1ZH0 - chain A; structure by X-ray diffraction, 1.90 A resolution.

Chain A:
Molecule: Tyrosyl-tRNA synthetase
Source organism: Methanocaldococcus jannaschii
Notes: EC 6.1.1.1
UniProt: Q57834 (SYY_METJA); residue numbers follow UniProt; this construct covers 1-306
Sequence (314 residues; row label = number of the first residue in the row):
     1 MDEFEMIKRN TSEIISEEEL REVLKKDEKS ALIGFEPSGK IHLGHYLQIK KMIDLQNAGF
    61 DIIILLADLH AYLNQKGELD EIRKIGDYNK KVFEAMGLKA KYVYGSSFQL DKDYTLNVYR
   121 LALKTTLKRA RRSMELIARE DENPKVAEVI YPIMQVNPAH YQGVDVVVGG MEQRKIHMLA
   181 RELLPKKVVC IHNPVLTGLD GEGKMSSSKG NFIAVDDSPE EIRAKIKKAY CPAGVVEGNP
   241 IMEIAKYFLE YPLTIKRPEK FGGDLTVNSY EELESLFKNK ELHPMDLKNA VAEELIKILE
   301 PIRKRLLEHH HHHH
Disordered / not traced: 308-314
Construct notes: engineered mutation Leu-32 (Tyr in Q57834), Ser-107 (Glu in Q57834), Pro-158 (Asp in Q57834), Ala-159 (Ile in Q57834), Gln-162 (Leu in Q57834), Val-167 (Ala in Q57834); cloning artifact (307-308); expression tag (309-314)
Curated features (UniProtKB/Swiss-Prot):
  - region (Interaction with t-RNA): Lys-228 to Cys-231, His-283 to Lys-288
  - motif: Pro-37 to His-45 ('HIGH' region), Lys-204 to Ser-208 ('KMSKS' region)
  - binding site (L-tyrosine): Glu-36, Gln-173
  - binding site (ATP): Ser-207
  - site: Asn-143 (Interaction with t-RNA)
Residues lining bound ligands: beta-(2-naphthyl)-alanine (NAL): Leu-32, Gly-34, Phe-35, Glu-36, Leu-65, Ala-67, His-70, Ile-137, Tyr-151, Gln-155, His-160, Tyr-161, Val-167, Gln-173, His-177
From the paper describing this entry:
  - binding site for beta-(2-naphthyl)-alanine: Gly-34, Leu-65, His-70, Tyr-151, Gln-155, His-160, Tyr-161, Gln-173
  - conformationally variable residues (helix shift, side-chain flip): Asn-157 to Tyr-161, Gln-162, Gly-163
  - contacts within the chain: Met-154/His-160 (hydrogen bond), Gln-155/Tyr-161 (hydrogen bond)

Overview:
Bound to chain A: beta-(2-naphthyl)-alanine. UniProt lists L-tyrosine-binding residues Glu-36 and Gln-173 and
ATP-binding residue Ser-207. The paper reports a binding site for beta-(2-naphthyl)-alanine at Gly-34, Leu-65
and His-70 among others; conformational variability at Asn-157, Gln-162 and Gly-163.
Chain A is Tyrosyl-tRNA synthetase (Methanocaldococcus jannaschii); the structure, Crystal Structure of
L-3-(2-napthyl)alanine-tRNA synthetase in complex with L-3-(2-napthyl)alanine, was determined by X-ray
diffraction together with 2AG6 from the same study.
